8EAT - chains A and d of the 15 polymer chains in the assembly; structure by electron microscopy, 3.10 A resolution.

[Chain A]
Protein: Vacuolar ATPase assembly protein VMA22
From: Saccharomyces cerevisiae
Reference sequence: P38784 (VMA22_YEAST); residues 1-181 here = UniProt positions 1-181
Chain sequence (181 residues; each row starts with the number of its first residue):
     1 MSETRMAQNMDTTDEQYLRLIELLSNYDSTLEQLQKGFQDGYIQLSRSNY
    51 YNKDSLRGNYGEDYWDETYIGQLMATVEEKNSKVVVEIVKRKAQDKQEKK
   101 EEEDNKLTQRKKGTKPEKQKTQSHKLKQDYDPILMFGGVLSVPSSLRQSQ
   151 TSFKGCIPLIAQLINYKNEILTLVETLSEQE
Not modelled in the structure: 1-13, 93-126, 178-181

[Chain d]
Protein: V-type proton ATPase subunit d
From: Saccharomyces cerevisiae
Reference sequence: P32366 (VA0D_YEAST); numbering as in UniProt (aligned over 1-345)
Chain sequence (345 residues; each row starts with the number of its first residue):
     1 MEGVYFNIDNGFIEGVVRGYRNGLLSNNQYINLTQCDTLEDLKLQLSSTD
    51 YGNFLSSVSSESLTTSLIQEYASSKLYHEFNYIRDQSSGSTRKFMDYITY
   101 GYMIDNVALMITGTIHDRDKGEILQRCHPLGWFDTLPTLSVATDLESLYE
   151 TVLVDTPLAPYFKNCFDTAEELDDMNIEIIRNKLYKAYLEDFYNFVTEEI
   201 PEPAKECMQTLLGFEADRRSINIALNSLQSSDIDPDLKSDLLPNIGKLYP
   251 LATFHLAQAQDFEGVRAALANVYEYRGFLETGNLEDHFYQLEMELCRDAF
   301 TQQFAISTVWAWMKSKEQEVRNITWIAECIAQNQRERINNYISVY
Not modelled in the structure: 164-170
Curated features (UniProtKB/Swiss-Prot):
  - modified residue: M1 (N-acetylmethionine)

[Interface between chain A and chain d]
Residue-residue contacts (65; chain A residue first):
  Q39(A) - Q334(d)
  Y42(A) - Q332(d)
  I43(A) - W325(d)  hydrophobic
  I43(A) - Q332(d)
  I43(A) - Q334(d)
  I43(A) - R337(d)
  S46(A) - W325(d)
  S46(A) - E328(d)  hydrogen bond
  S46(A) - Q332(d)  hydrogen bond
  R47(A) - D286(d)  salt bridge
  R47(A) - W325(d)
  R47(A) - N340(d)  hydrogen bond (side chain-backbone)
  Y50(A) - Q318(d)
  Y50(A) - R321(d)
  Y50(A) - N322(d)
  Y50(A) - N340(d)
  Y50(A) - Y341(d)
  Y50(A) - I342(d)
  Y51(A) - N283(d)  hydrogen bond
  Y51(A) - E285(d)
  Y51(A) - D286(d)  hydrogen bond
  Y51(A) - Y289(d)
  N52(A) - Y289(d)  hydrogen bond (backbone-side chain)
  K53(A) - E215(d)  salt bridge
  K53(A) - R218(d)
  K53(A) - Y289(d)  hydrogen bond (backbone-side chain)
  K53(A) - E292(d)  salt bridge
  K53(A) - R321(d)
  S55(A) - D105(d)
  L56(A) - D105(d)
  L56(A) - A108(d)  hydrophobic
  L56(A) - L109(d)  hydrophobic
  L56(A) - T112(d)
  L56(A) - R181(d)
  R57(A) - R126(d)
  R57(A) - H128(d)  hydrogen bond (backbone-side chain)
  N59(A) - S66(d)
  N59(A) - Q69(d)
  D63(A) - L109(d)
  D63(A) - R118(d)
  D63(A) - R126(d)
  Y64(A) - H116(d)
  W65(A) - H116(d)
  W65(A) - R118(d)
  D66(A) - H116(d)
  E67(A) - H116(d)  hydrogen bond (backbone-backbone)
  T68(A) - H116(d)
  T68(A) - D117(d)
  Y130(A) - H116(d)
  L134(A) - D174(d)
  M135(A) - H116(d)  hydrogen bond (backbone-side chain)
  G137(A) - E178(d)
  G138(A) - E178(d)  hydrogen bond (backbone-side chain)
  V139(A) - E178(d)  hydrogen bond (backbone-side chain)
  V139(A) - N226(d)
  V139(A) - S231(d)
  L140(A) - E178(d)
  L140(A) - I179(d)  hydrophobic
  L140(A) - N182(d)
  L140(A) - N226(d)  hydrogen bond (backbone-side chain)
  L140(A) - S227(d)
  S141(A) - E178(d)  hydrogen bond
  S141(A) - R181(d)  hydrogen bond
  S144(A) - E285(d)
  R147(A) - Q229(d)  hydrogen bond
Other interface residues (no listed pair), chain A (32 interface residues in all): D54, V142, P143
Other interface residues (no listed pair), chain d (41 interface residues in all): M175, I223, L241

[Overview]
32 residues of chain A and 41 residues of chain d are in contact, with 16 hydrogen bonds and 3 salt bridges.
Among the polar pairs are R47(A)-D286(d), K53(A)-E215(d) and K53(A)-E292(d).
Here chain A is Vacuolar ATPase assembly protein VMA22 and chain d is V-type proton ATPase subunit d, both
from Saccharomyces cerevisiae. Entry 8EAT (Yeast VO missing subunits a, e, and f in complex with Vma12-22p)
was determined by electron microscopy, deposited together with 8EAS and 8EAV.
